Entry 2YXR (X-ray diffraction, 3.60 A resolution); this record covers chain A.

== Chain A ==
Molecule: Preprotein translocase subunit secY
From: Methanocaldococcus jannaschii
Reference sequence: Q60175 (SECY_METJA); residue numbers follow UniProt; this construct covers 1-56, 67-436
Sequence (426 residues; row label = number of the first residue in the row; note: 10 numbers in that range are skipped by the numbering (no residue carries them; nothing is unmodelled there)):
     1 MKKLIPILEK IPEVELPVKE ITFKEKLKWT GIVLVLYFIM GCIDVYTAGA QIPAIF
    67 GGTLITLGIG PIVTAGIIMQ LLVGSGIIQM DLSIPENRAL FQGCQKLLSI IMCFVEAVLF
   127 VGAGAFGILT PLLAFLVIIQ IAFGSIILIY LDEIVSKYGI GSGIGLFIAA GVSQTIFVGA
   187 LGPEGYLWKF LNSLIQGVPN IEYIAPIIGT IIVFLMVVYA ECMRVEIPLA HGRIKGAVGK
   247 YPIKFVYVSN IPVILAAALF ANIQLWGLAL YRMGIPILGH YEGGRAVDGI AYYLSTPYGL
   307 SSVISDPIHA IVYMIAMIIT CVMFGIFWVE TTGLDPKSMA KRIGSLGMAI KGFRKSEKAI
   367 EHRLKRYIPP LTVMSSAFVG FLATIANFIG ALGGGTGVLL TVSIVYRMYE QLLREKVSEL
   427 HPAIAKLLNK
Disordered / not traced: 1, 434-436
UniProt features mapped onto this chain:
  - site (Pore ring): Ile-75, Val-79, Ile-174, Ser-179, Ile-260, Leu-406
Reported in the primary citation:
  - conformationally variable residues (loop rearrangement): Gly-68 to Ile-71

== In short ==
The paper reports conformational variability at Gly-68.
Chain A is Preprotein translocase subunit secY (Methanocaldococcus jannaschii); the structure, The plug domain
of the SecY protein stablizes the closed state of the translocation channel and ..., was determined by X-ray
diffraction (same publication as 2YXQ).
